PDB entry 4RKN | X-ray diffraction, 2.10 A resolution | chains A and C of the 3 polymer chains in the assembly

Chain A (and C):
Protein: MccA
Organism: Wolinella succinogenes DSM 1740
Notes: chain C of this document is another copy of the same molecule, construct and numbering; everything in this record applies to it too
UniProtKB: Q7MSJ8 (Q7MSJ8_WOLSU); residues -11 to 690 here correspond to UniProt positions 1-702 (UniProt number = residue number + 12)
Amino-acid sequence (732 residues; each row starts with the number of its first residue; numbers below 1 keep their minus sign (Met-11 is residue -11)):
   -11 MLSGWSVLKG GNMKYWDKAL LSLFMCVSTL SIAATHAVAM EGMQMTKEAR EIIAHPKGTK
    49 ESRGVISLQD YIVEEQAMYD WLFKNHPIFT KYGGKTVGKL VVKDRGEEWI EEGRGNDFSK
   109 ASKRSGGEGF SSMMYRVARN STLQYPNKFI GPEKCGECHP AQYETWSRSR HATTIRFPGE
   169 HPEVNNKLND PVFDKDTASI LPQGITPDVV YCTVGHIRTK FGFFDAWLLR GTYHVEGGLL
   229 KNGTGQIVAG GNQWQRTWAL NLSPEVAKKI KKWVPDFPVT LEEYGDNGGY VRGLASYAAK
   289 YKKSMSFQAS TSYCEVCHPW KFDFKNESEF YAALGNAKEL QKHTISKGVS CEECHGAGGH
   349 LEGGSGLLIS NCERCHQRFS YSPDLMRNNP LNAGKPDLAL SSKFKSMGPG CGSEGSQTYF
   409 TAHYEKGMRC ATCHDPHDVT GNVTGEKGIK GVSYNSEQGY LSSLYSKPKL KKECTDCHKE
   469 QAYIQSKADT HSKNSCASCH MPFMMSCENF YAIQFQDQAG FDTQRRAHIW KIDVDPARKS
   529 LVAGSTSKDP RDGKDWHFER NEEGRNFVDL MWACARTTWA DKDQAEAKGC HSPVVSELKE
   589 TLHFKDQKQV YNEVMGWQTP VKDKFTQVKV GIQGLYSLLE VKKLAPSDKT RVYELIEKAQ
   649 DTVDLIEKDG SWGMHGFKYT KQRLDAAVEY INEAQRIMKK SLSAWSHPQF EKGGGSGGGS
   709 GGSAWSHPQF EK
Disordered / not traced: -11 to 30, 691-720 (chain C: -11 to 29, 689-720)
Sequence notes: expression tag (691-720)
Metal / ion sites: heme Fe (8 sites), coordinated by His147, His159, His306, His343, His348, His364, His411, His422, His425, His466, His479, His488, His516, His579, His663; Cu ion: Cys399, Cys495 (together with sulfite ion)
Small-molecule neighbours:
  - sulfite ion: Lys208, Tyr285, Tyr301, His306, Arg366, Lys393, Cys399, Cys495
  - dithionite (DTN), molecule 1: Lys288, Ser394, Tyr499, Arg539, Asp540, Gly541
  - dithionite (DTN), molecule 2: Ile620, Tyr624, Tyr641, Ile644, Glu645, Gln648
  - heme (HEM), molecule 1: Ser55, Leu56, Tyr59, Arg124, Val125, Ala126, Leu356, Ile357, Ser358, Asn359, Cys360, Glu361, Arg362
  - heme (HEM), molecule 2: Met122, Tyr123, Arg158, Val202, Gly203, His204, Arg206, Thr207, Lys208, Phe209, Gly210, Phe212, Arg218, Gln296, Tyr301, Cys302, Val304, Cys305, His306, Arg362, Cys363, His364, Arg366, Cys399, Gly400, Glu402, Met493, Cys495, Arg513
  - heme (HEM), molecule 3: Ile138, Lys142, Cys143, Cys146, His147, Cys339, Glu340, His343, Gly346, Gly347, His348, Leu349, Leu355, Ile357
  - heme (HEM), molecule 4: Cys143, His147, Gln150, Tyr151, Trp154, His159, Val337, Ser338, Cys339, Cys342, His343, Ile357, Ser358, Ala419, Pro424, His425, Lys459
  - heme (HEM), molecule 5: Arg158, His159, Thr162, Gly203, His204, Val304, Cys305, His306, Pro307, Val337, Cys342, Ser358, Asn359, Cys360, Arg362, Cys363, His364, Cys418, His422, Pro424, Val427, Thr428, Ser454, Pro456, Arg513
  - heme (HEM), molecule 6: Arg206, His364, Glu402, Gly403, Thr406, His411, Met416, Arg417, Cys418, Cys421, His422, Ser454, Lys455, Pro456, Leu458, Met489, Phe491, Gln512, Arg513, Arg514, His516, Trp518
  - heme (HEM), molecule 7: Asn359, Glu361, Tyr412, Arg417
  - heme (HEM), molecule 8: Ala410, His411, Lys414, Met416, Thr420, Cys421, Lys460, Glu461, Cys462, Cys465, His466, Cys484, His488, Met489, Trp518, Lys519, Arg553, Lys656
  - heme (HEM), molecule 9: Cys462, Thr463, His466, Gln469, Ala470, Gln473, His479, Asn482, Ser483, Cys484, Ser486, Cys487, His488, Lys519, Ile520, Val522, Gln606, Asp657, Gly658, Ser659, Trp660, Met662, His663
  - heme (HEM), molecule 10: Thr478, His479, Lys481, Asn482, Ser486, Cys487, Leu558, Ala561, Cys562, Arg564, Asp571, Gln572, Ala575, Lys576, Cys578, His579, Leu586, Leu590, Phe592, Val598, Glu601, Val602, Trp605, Met662
Swiss-Prot annotation at these positions:
  - binding site (heme c): Cys143, Cys146, His147, His159, Cys302, Cys305, His306, Cys339, Cys342, His343, His348, Cys360, Cys363, His364, His411, Cys418, Cys421, His422, His425, Cys462 and 11 more in UniProt
  - binding site (substrate): Lys208, Tyr285, Arg366
  - binding site (Cu(+)): Cys399, Cys495

How chain A and chain C interact:
Residue-residue contacts - 77 pairs, chain A then chain C:
  Asn135(A) - Arg51(C)  hydrogen bond
  Lys136(A) - Arg51(C)
  Lys136(A) - Val53(C)
  Phe137(A) - Arg51(C)  hydrogen bond (backbone-side chain)
  Ile138(A) - Thr47(C)
  Ile138(A) - Val53(C)  hydrophobic
  Glu141(A) - Arg112(C)
  Glu141(A) - Ser113(C)
  Lys142(A) - Lys45(C)  hydrogen bond (side chain-backbone)
  Lys142(A) - Gln57(C)
  Gly144(A) - Arg112(C)
  Glu145(A) - Leu56(C)
  Glu145(A) - Gln57(C)  hydrogen bond
  Glu145(A) - Phe118(C)
  Glu145(A) - Ser119(C)
  Glu145(A) - Ser120(C)  hydrogen bond (backbone-backbone)
  Cys146(A) - Ser120(C)
  Cys146(A) - Arg124(C)  hydrogen bond (backbone-side chain)
  His147(A) - Glu361(C)  salt bridge
  Pro148(A) - Phe106(C)  hydrophobic
  Pro148(A) - Arg112(C)
  Ala149(A) - Phe367(C)  hydrophobic
  Tyr151(A) - Arg112(C)
  Glu152(A) - Phe106(C)
  Glu152(A) - Ser110(C)  hydrogen bond
  Glu152(A) - Pro384(C)
  Glu152(A) - Asp385(C)
  Thr153(A) - Asp385(C)
  Arg156(A) - Lys383(C)
  Arg156(A) - Asp385(C)  salt bridge
  Asp311(A) - Arg51(C)  hydrogen bond (backbone-side chain)
  Ile333(A) - Arg51(C)
  His348(A) - Ala126(C)  hydrogen bond (side chain-backbone)
  His348(A) - Arg127(C)  hydrogen bond (backbone-side chain)
  Leu349(A) - Val53(C)  hydrophobic
  Leu349(A) - Ile54(C)
  Leu349(A) - Ala126(C)
  Glu350(A) - Gly52(C)
  Glu350(A) - Val53(C)
  Glu350(A) - Ile54(C)  hydrogen bond (backbone-backbone)
  Glu350(A) - Arg127(C)
  Glu350(A) - Asn128(C)  hydrogen bond (side chain-backbone)
  Gly351(A) - Gly52(C)
  Gly351(A) - Val53(C)
  Gly352(A) - Val53(C)
  Asn430(A) - Lys383(C)  hydrogen bond
  Leu458(A) - Glu413(C)
  Lys459(A) - Glu413(C)
  Lys459(A) - Lys414(C)
  Lys459(A) - Gly415(C)
  Lys460(A) - Lys414(C)
  Glu461(A) - Lys414(C)
  Asp464(A) - Lys414(C)  salt bridge
  Tyr471(A) - Gln648(C)  hydrogen bond
  Tyr471(A) - Asp652(C)  hydrogen bond
  Arg639(A) - Glu642(C)  salt bridge
  Leu643(A) - Thr638(C)
  Leu643(A) - Glu642(C)
  Lys646(A) - Glu642(C)
  Lys646(A) - Glu645(C)
  Lys646(A) - Lys646(C)
  Lys666(A) - Glu628(C)  salt bridge
  Gln670(A) - Tyr624(C)
  Arg671(A) - Glu645(C)  salt bridge
  Asp673(A) - Tyr641(C)
  Ala674(A) - Tyr641(C)  hydrophobic
  Ala674(A) - Glu645(C)
  Glu677(A) - Pro634(C)
  Glu677(A) - Lys637(C)
  Glu677(A) - Thr638(C)
  Glu677(A) - Tyr641(C)
  Tyr678(A) - Thr638(C)
  Tyr678(A) - Tyr641(C)  hydrogen bond (side chain-backbone)
  Tyr678(A) - Glu642(C)  hydrogen bond (side chain-backbone)
  Tyr678(A) - Glu645(C)  hydrogen bond
  Glu681(A) - Ser635(C)
  Glu681(A) - Thr638(C)
Interface residues without a listed pair, chain A (50 interface residues in all): Gln150, Phe310, Gly346, Leu355, Lys467, Lys475, Glu642, Thr650, Arg684
Interface residues without a listed pair, chain C (48 interface residues in all): Ser55, Met121, Leu356, Gly382, Leu388, Tyr407, Arg417, Arg639, Lys656

In short:
50 residues of chain A face 48 of chain C across their interface, with 18 hydrogen bonds and 6 salt bridges.
Among the polar pairs are His147(A)-Glu361(C), Arg156(A)-Asp385(C) and Asp464(A)-Lys414(C). Bound to chain A:
dithionite, 10 copies of heme and sulfite ion.
Chain A and chain C are both MccA (Wolinella succinogenes DSM 1740); the structure, Wolinella succinogenes
octaheme sulfite reductase MccA, form II, was determined by X-ray diffraction, deposited together with 4RKM.
